Entry 3GTQ (X-ray diffraction, 3.80 A resolution); this record covers chains B and T of the 12 polymer chains in the assembly.

# Chain B
Name: DNA-directed RNA polymerase II subunit RPB2
Source organism: Saccharomyces cerevisiae
Notes: EC 2.7.7.6; fragment: DNA-directed RNA polymerase II 140 kDa polypeptide
UniProt: P08518 (RPB2_YEAST); residue numbers follow UniProt; this construct covers 1-1224
Chain sequence (1224 residues; numbered 1 to 1224; the number before each row is that of its first residue):
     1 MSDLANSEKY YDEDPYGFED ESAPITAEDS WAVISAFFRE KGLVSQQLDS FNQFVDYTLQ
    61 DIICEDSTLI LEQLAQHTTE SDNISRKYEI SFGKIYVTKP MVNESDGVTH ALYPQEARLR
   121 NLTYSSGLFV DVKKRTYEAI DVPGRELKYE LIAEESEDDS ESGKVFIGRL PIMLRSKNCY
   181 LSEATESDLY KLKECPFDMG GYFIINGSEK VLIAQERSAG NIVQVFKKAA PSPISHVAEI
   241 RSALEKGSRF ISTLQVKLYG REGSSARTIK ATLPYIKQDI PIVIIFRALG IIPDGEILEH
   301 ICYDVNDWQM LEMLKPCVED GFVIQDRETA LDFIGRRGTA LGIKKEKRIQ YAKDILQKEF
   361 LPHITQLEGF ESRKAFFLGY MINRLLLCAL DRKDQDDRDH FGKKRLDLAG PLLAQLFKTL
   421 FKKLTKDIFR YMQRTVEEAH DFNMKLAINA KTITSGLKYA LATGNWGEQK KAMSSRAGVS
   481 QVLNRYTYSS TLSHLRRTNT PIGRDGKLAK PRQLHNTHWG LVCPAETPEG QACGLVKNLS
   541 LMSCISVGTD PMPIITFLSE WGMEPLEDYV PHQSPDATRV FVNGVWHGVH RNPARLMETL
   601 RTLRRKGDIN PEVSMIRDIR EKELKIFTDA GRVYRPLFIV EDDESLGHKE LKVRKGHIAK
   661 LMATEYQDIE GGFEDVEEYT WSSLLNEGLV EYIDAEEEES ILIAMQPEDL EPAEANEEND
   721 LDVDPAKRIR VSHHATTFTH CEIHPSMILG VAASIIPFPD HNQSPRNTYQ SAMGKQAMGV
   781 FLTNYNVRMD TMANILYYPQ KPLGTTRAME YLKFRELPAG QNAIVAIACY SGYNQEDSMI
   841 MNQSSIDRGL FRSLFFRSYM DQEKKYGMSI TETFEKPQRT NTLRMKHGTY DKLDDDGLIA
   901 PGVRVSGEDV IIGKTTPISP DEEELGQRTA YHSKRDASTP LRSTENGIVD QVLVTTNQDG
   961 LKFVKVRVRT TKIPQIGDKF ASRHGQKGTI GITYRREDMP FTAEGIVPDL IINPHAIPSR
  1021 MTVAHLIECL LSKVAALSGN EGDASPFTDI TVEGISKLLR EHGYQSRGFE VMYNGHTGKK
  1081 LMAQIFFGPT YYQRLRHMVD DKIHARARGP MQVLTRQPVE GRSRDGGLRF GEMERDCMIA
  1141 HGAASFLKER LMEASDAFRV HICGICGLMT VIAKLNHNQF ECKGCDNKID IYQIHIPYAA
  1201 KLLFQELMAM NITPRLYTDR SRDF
Unresolved in the structure: 1-19, 71-89, 135-163, 336-344, 438-445, 503-508, 669-677, 716-721, 920-932
Bound ions: Zn2+: Cys1163, Cys1182, Cys1185

# Chain T
Molecule: 29-nt DNA strand
Notes: fragment: DNA template strand
Sequence (29 nucleotides; each row starts with the number of its first residue; numbering starts at 0):
     0 CTACCCATAA CCACAGGCTC CTCTCCATC
Unresolved in the structure: 0-16

# Chain B / chain T interface
Residue-residue contacts - 22 pairs, chain B then chain T:
  Asn206(B) - DA26(T)  phosphate contact
  Ser208(B) - DA26(T)  phosphate contact
  Lys210(B) - DC25(T)  hydrogen bond to the phosphate
  Lys210(B) - DA26(T)  salt bridge to the phosphate
  Ala462(B) - DA26(T)  sugar contact
  Thr463(B) - DA26(T)  sugar contact
  Thr791(B) - DC24(T)  phosphate contact
  Thr791(B) - DC25(T)  hydrogen bond to the phosphate
  Met792(B) - DT23(T)  phosphate contact
  Met792(B) - DC24(T)  phosphate contact
  Arg857(B) - DT23(T)  phosphate contact
  Arg857(B) - DC24(T)  salt bridge to the phosphate
  Arg942(B) - DC24(T)  salt bridge to the phosphate
  Gly1121(B) - DC22(T)  phosphate contact
  Arg1122(B) - DC22(T)  hydrogen bond to the phosphate
  Arg1122(B) - DT23(T)  salt bridge to the phosphate
  Ser1123(B) - DT23(T)  hydrogen bond to the phosphate
  Leu1128(B) - DT21(T)  phosphate contact
  Arg1129(B) - DC20(T)  salt bridge to the phosphate
  Arg1129(B) - DT21(T)  hydrogen bond to the phosphate
  Gly1131(B) - DC20(T)  phosphate contact
  Glu1134(B) - DC20(T)  sugar contact
Other interface residues (no listed pair), chain B (19 interface residues in all): Val482, Glu1132, Met1133
Other interface residues (no listed pair), chain T (9 interface residues in all): DC19, DT27

# Overview
19 residues of chain B face 9 of chain T across their interface; the contacts include 5 hydrogen bonds and 5
salt bridges. Polar pairs include Lys210(B)-DC25(T), Thr791(B)-DC25(T) and Arg1122(B)-DC22(T). Cys1163(B),
Cys1182(B) and Cys1185(B) coordinate Zn2+.
Chain B is DNA-directed RNA polymerase II subunit RPB2 (Saccharomyces cerevisiae) and chain T is a 29-nt DNA
strand; the structure, Backtracked RNA polymerase II complex induced by damage, was determined by X-ray
diffraction (same publication as 3GTG, 3GTJ, 3GTK, 3GTL, 3GTM, 3GTO and 3GTP).
